4AW1 - chain A; structure by X-ray diffraction, 1.68 A resolution.

[Chain A]
Name: 3-phosphoinositide-dependent protein kinase 1
Source organism: Homo sapiens
Notes: EC 2.7.11.1; fragment: catalytic domain, residues 51-359
UniProt: O15530 (PDPK1_HUMAN); residue numbers follow UniProt; this construct covers 51-359
Amino-acid sequence (311 residues; row label = number of the first residue in the row):
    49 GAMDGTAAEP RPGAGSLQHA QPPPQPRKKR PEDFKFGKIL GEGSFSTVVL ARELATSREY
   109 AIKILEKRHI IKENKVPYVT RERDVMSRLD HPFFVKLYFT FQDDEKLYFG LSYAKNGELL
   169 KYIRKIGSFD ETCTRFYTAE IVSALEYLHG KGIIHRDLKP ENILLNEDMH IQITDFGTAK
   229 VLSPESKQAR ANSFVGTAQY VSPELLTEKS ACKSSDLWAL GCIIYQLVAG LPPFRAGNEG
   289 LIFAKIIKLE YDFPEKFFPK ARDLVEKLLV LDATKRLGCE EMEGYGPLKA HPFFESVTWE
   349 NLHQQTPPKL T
Not modelled in the structure: 49-65, 73-74, 232-236
Construct notes: expression tag (49-50); engineered mutation Gly288 (Tyr in O15530), Ala292 (Gln in O15530)
Modified residues: Ser241 (phosphoserine; SEP)
Swiss-Prot annotation at these positions:
  - active site: Asp205 (Proton acceptor)
  - binding site (ATP): Ser92 to Ser94, Lys111, Ser160 to Ala162, Glu166, Glu209, Asp223
  - modified residue: Ser241 (Phosphoserine), Lys304 (N6-acetyllysine), Thr354 (Phosphothreonine)
  - mutagenesis: Ser241 (S241A: No activation), Ala277 (A277V: 3-fold increase in kinase activity), Thr354 (T354A: Abolishes phosphorylation by MELK)
Ion coordination: Na+ site 1: Ser191, Glu194; Na+ site 2: Asn210, Asp223 (together with ATP); Mn2+: Asp223 (together with ATP)
Ligand contacts:
  - PIF-Pocket (21O; {(1R)-3-oxo-1-phenyl-3-[4-(trifluoromethyl)phenyl]propyl}propanedioic acid): Lys76, Lys115, Ile118, Ile119, Val124, Val127, Thr128, Arg131, Thr148, Phe149, Gln150, Leu155, Tyr156, Phe157
  - ATP (adenosine-5'-triphosphate): Leu88, Gly89, Glu90, Gly91, Ser92, Phe93, Ser94, Val96, Ala109, Lys111, Val143, Leu159, Ser160, Tyr161, Ala162, Glu166, Asp205, Glu209, Asn210, Leu212, Thr222, Asp223
Reported in the primary citation:
  - mutagenesis - V127L, R131M, L155E: abolished catalytic activity on PIF-Pocket
  - binding site for PIF-Pocket: Lys76, Arg131, Thr148
  - binding site for ATP: Ser94, Lys111, Asp223
  - Mn2+ coordination: Asp223

[Overview]
Chain A binds ATP and PIF-Pocket. Ser191 and Glu194 coordinate Na+ site 1. The Na+ site 2 is built by Asn210
and Asp223. From UniProt: active-site residue Asp205, 10 ATP-binding residues and 3 mutagenesis sites. The
paper reports a binding site for PIF-Pocket at Lys76, Arg131 and Thr148; V127L, R131M and L155E abolish
catalytic activity on PIF-Pocket.
Chain A is 3-phosphoinositide-dependent protein kinase 1 (Homo sapiens); the structure, Human PDK1 Kinase
Domain in Complex with Allosteric Compound PS210 Bound to the PIF-Pocket, was determined by X-ray diffraction,
deposited together with 4AW0.
